6SKO - chains 4 and I of the 7 polymer chains in the assembly; structure by electron microscopy, 3.40 A resolution.

# Chain 4
Name: DNA replication licensing factor MCM4
From: Saccharomyces cerevisiae (strain ATCC 204508 / S288c)
Notes: EC 3.6.4.12; fragment: Mcm6-CTD
Reference sequence: P30665 (MCM4_YEAST); residues 1-933 here = UniProt positions 1-933
Amino-acid sequence (933 residues; numbered 1 to 933; the number before each row is that of its first residue):
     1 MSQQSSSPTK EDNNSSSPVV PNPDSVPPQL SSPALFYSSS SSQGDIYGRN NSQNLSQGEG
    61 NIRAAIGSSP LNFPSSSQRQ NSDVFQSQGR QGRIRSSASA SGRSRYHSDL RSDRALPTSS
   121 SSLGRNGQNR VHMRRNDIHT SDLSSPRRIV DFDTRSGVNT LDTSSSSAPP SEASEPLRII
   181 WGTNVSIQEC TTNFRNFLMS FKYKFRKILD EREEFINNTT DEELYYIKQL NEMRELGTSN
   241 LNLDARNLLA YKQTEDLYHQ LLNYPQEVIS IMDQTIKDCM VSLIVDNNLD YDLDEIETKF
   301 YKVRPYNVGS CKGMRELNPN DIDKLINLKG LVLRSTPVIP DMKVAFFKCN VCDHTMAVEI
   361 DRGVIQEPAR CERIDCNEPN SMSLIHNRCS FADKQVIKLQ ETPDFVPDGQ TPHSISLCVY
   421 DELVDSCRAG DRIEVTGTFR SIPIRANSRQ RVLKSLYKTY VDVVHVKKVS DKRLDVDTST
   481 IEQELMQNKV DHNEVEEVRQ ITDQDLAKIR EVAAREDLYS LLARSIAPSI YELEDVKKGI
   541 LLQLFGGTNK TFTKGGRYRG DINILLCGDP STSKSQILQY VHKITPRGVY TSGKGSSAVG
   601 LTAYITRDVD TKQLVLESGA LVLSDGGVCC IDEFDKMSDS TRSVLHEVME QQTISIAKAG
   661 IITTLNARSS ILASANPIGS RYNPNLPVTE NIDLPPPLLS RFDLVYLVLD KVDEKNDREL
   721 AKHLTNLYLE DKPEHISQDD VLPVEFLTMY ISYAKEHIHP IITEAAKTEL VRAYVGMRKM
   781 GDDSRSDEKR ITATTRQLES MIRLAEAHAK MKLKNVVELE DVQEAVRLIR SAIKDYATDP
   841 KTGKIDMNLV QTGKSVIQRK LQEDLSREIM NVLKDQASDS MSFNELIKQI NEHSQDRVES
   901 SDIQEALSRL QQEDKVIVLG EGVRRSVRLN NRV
Not modelled in the structure: 1-499, 608-613, 734-739, 781-791, 853-933
Curated features (UniProtKB/Swiss-Prot):
  - motif: Ser700 to Asp703 (Arginine finger)
  - binding site (ATP): Gly568 to Ser575
  - modified residue (Phosphoserine): Ser52, Ser56, Ser69
  - mutagenesis: Lys574 (K574A: Loss of MCM2-7 complex helicase activity)
Residues lining bound ligands:
  - AMP-PNP (ANP; phosphoaminophosphonic acid-adenylate ester), molecule 1: Ser529, Ile530, Tyr531, Leu533, Pro570, Ser571, Thr572, Ser573, Lys574, Ser575, Gln576, Asn676, Leu720, Leu724
  - AMP-PNP (ANP), molecule 2: Tyr558, Glu650, Arg701, Thr795, Arg796, Glu799
Reported in the primary citation:
  - binding site for ssDNA, leading-strand template (chain I): Tyr604

# Chain I
Molecule: ssDNA, leading-strand template
Notes: fragment: Mcm3-CTD
Sequence (85 nucleotides; each row starts with the number of its first residue; numbers below 1 keep their minus sign (DT-44 is residue -44)):
   -44 TAGAGTAGGA AGTGATGGTA AGTGATTAGA GAATTGGAGA GTGTGTTTTT TTTTTTTTTT
    16 TTTTTTTTTT TTTTTTTTTT TTTTT
Not modelled in the structure: -44 to 0, 17-40

# Interface between chain 4 and chain I
Pairs across the interface (10):
  Ser597(4) - DT9(I)  hydrogen bond to the phosphate
  Val599(4) - DT8(I)  phosphate contact
  Val599(4) - DT9(I)  phosphate contact
  Tyr604(4) - DT8(I)  sugar contact
  Ile605(4) - DT7(I)  phosphate contact
  Ile605(4) - DT8(I)  phosphate contact
  Lys658(4) - DT7(I)  phosphate contact
  Lys658(4) - DT8(I)  salt bridge to the phosphate
  Ala659(4) - DT6(I)  phosphate contact
  Ala659(4) - DT7(I)  hydrogen bond to the phosphate
Other interface residues (no listed pair), chain 4 (8 interface residues in all): Gly600, Ala603

# Overview
Chain 4 and chain I form an interface of 8 and 4 residues respectively; the contacts include 2 hydrogen bonds
and 1 salt bridge. Polar contacts include Ser597(4)-DT9(I), Ala659(4)-DT7(I) and Lys658(4)-DT8(I). Chain 4
binds AMP-PNP. The paper reports a binding site for ssDNA, leading-strand template (chain I) at Tyr604(4).
Here chain 4 is DNA replication licensing factor MCM4 (Saccharomyces cerevisiae (strain ATCC 204508 / S288c))
and chain I is ssDNA, leading-strand template. Entry 6SKO (Cryo-EM Structure of the Fork Protection Complex
Bound to CMG at a Replication Fork - conformation ...) was determined by electron microscopy (same publication
as 6SKL).
